1ZXB - chains A and B; structure by X-ray diffraction, 2.68 A resolution.

== Chain A (and B) ==
Molecule: enoyl-acyl carrier reductase
Organism: Plasmodium falciparum
Notes: EC 1.3.1.9; chain B of this document is another copy of the same molecule, construct and numbering; everything in this record applies to it too
Amino-acid sequence (336 residues; each row starts with the number of its first residue):
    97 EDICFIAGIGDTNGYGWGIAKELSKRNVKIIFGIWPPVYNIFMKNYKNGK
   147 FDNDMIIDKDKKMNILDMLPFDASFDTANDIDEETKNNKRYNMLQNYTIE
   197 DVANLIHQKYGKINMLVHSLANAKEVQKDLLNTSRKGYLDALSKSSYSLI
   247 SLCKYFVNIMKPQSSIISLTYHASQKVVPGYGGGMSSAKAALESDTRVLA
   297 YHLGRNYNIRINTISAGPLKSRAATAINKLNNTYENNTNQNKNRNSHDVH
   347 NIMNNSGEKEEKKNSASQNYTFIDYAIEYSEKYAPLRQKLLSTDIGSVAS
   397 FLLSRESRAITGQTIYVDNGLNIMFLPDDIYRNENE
Disordered / not traced: 326-365, 426-432
Residues lining bound ligands:
  - NAD (nicotinamide-adenine-dinucleotide): Gly104, Ile105, Gly106, Asp107, Gly110, Tyr111, Trp131, Phe167, Asp168, Ala169, Ser170, Ser215, Leu216, Ala217, Asn218, Lys240, Leu265, Thr266, Tyr267, Tyr277, Met281, Lys285, Ala312, Gly313, Pro314, Leu315, Ser317, Arg318, Ala319, Ala320, Ile369
  - TN3 (3-chloro-4-(4-chloro-2-hydroxyphenoxy)-N-methylbenzamide): Ala217, Asn218, Ala219, Lys220, Val222, Tyr267, Tyr277, Met281, Lys285, Pro314, Ala319, Ala320, Ile323, Phe368, Ile369

== Interface between chain A and chain B ==
Residue-residue contacts (74):
  Arg122(A) - Glu402(B)  salt bridge
  Arg293(A) - Ile419(B)
  Ala296(A) - Pro381(B)
  Ala296(A) - Ile419(B)  hydrophobic
  Tyr297(A) - Met420(B)  hydrophobic
  Tyr297(A) - Asp424(B)  hydrogen bond
  Gly300(A) - Pro381(B)
  Arg301(A) - Lys378(B)  hydrogen bond (side chain-backbone)
  Arg301(A) - Tyr379(B)  hydrogen bond (side chain-backbone)
  Arg301(A) - Ala380(B)  hydrogen bond (side chain-backbone)
  Arg301(A) - Pro381(B)  hydrogen bond (backbone-backbone)
  Arg301(A) - Arg383(B)
  Arg301(A) - Asp424(B)  salt bridge
  Asn304(A) - Gln384(B)  hydrogen bond
  Arg306(A) - Leu382(B)
  Lys378(A) - Arg301(B)  hydrogen bond (backbone-side chain)
  Tyr379(A) - Arg301(B)  hydrogen bond (backbone-side chain)
  Ala380(A) - Arg301(B)  hydrogen bond (backbone-side chain)
  Pro381(A) - Ala296(B)
  Pro381(A) - Gly300(B)
  Pro381(A) - Arg301(B)  hydrogen bond (backbone-backbone)
  Leu382(A) - Gly300(B)
  Leu382(A) - Arg404(B)
  Leu382(A) - Thr407(B)
  Arg383(A) - Arg301(B)
  Gln384(A) - Asn304(B)  hydrogen bond
  Gln384(A) - Arg404(B)
  Leu386(A) - Ala405(B)  hydrophobic
  Asp390(A) - Arg404(B)  salt bridge
  Asp390(A) - Ala405(B)
  Ser393(A) - Glu402(B)  hydrogen bond (side chain-backbone)
  Val394(A) - Phe397(B)  hydrophobic
  Val394(A) - Glu402(B)
  Phe397(A) - Ser393(B)
  Phe397(A) - Val394(B)  hydrophobic
  Phe397(A) - Phe397(B)  hydrophobic
  Glu402(A) - Glu118(B)
  Glu402(A) - Ser393(B)  hydrogen bond (backbone-side chain)
  Glu402(A) - Val394(B)
  Arg404(A) - Leu382(B)
  Arg404(A) - Gln384(B)
  Arg404(A) - Lys385(B)
  Arg404(A) - Asp390(B)  salt bridge
  Ala405(A) - Leu386(B)  hydrophobic
  Ala405(A) - Asp390(B)
  Ala405(A) - Val413(B)  hydrophobic
  Ala405(A) - Asp414(B)  hydrogen bond (backbone-backbone)
  Ala405(A) - Asn415(B)  hydrogen bond (backbone-backbone)
  Ile406(A) - Val394(B)  hydrophobic
  Ile406(A) - Tyr412(B)
  Thr407(A) - Leu382(B)
  Thr407(A) - Gly416(B)
  Gly408(A) - Ile419(B)
  Gln409(A) - Tyr412(B)
  Gln409(A) - Asn418(B)  hydrogen bond
  Gln409(A) - Ile419(B)
  Ile411(A) - Ile411(B)  hydrophobic
  Tyr412(A) - Ile406(B)
  Tyr412(A) - Gln409(B)
  Val413(A) - Ala405(B)  hydrophobic
  Asp414(A) - Ala405(B)  hydrogen bond (backbone-backbone)
  Asn415(A) - Arg404(B)
  Asn415(A) - Ala405(B)  hydrogen bond (backbone-backbone)
  Asn415(A) - Thr407(B)
  Gly416(A) - Ala405(B)
  Gly416(A) - Thr407(B)
  Asn418(A) - Gln409(B)  hydrogen bond
  Ile419(A) - Arg293(B)
  Ile419(A) - Ala296(B)  hydrophobic
  Ile419(A) - Thr407(B)
  Ile419(A) - Gln409(B)
  Met420(A) - Tyr297(B)  hydrophobic
  Asp424(A) - Tyr297(B)  hydrogen bond
  Asp424(A) - Arg301(B)  salt bridge
Interface residues without a listed pair, chain A (42 interface residues in all): Glu118, Lys121, Lys385, Leu387, Ser403
Interface residues without a listed pair, chain B (40 interface residues in all): Lys121, Arg306, Leu387, Gly408

== Overview ==
The interface between chain A and chain B involves 42 residues on one side and 40 on the other; the contacts
include 20 hydrogen bonds and 5 salt bridges. Among the polar pairs are Arg122(A)-Glu402(B),
Arg301(A)-Asp424(B) and Asp390(A)-Arg404(B). Chain A binds NAD and compound TN3.
Chain A and chain B are both enoyl-acyl carrier reductase (Plasmodium falciparum); the structure, Synthesis,
Biological Activity, and X-Ray Crystal Structural Analysis of Diaryl Ether Inhibitors of Malarial Enoyl ACP
..., was determined by X-ray diffraction (same publication as 1ZXL, 1ZW1 and 1ZSN).
